PDB entry 2BA1 | X-ray diffraction, 2.70 A resolution | chains A and D of the 9 polymer chains in the assembly

[Chain A]
Protein: Archaeal exosome RNA binding protein CSL4
Source organism: Archaeoglobus fulgidus
Reference sequence: O30033 (O30033_ARCFU); residues 1-179 here = UniProt positions 1-179
Amino-acid sequence (179 residues; each row starts with the number of its first residue):
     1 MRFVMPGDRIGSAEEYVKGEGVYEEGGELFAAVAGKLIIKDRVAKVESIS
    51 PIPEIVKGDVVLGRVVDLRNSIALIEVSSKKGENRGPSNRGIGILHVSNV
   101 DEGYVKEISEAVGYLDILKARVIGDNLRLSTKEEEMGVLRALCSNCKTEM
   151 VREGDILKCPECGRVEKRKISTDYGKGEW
Swiss-Prot annotation at these positions:
  - binding site (Zn(2+)): C143, C146, C159, C162
Ion coordination: Zn2+: C143, C146, C159, C162

[Chain D]
Protein: Archaeal exosome complex exonuclease RRP41
Source organism: Archaeoglobus fulgidus
Notes: EC 3.1.13.-
Reference sequence: O29757 (ECX1_ARCFU); numbering as in UniProt (aligned over 1-258)
Amino-acid sequence (258 residues; numbered 1 to 258; the number before each row is that of its first residue):
     1 MSEFNEKPEKLIVDGLRLDGRKFDELRPIKIEASVLKRADGSCYLEMGKN
    51 KVIAAVFGPREVHPRHLQDPSKAIIRYRYNMAPFSVEERKRPGPDRRSIE
   101 ISKVSKEAFEAVIMKELFPRSAIDIFVEVLQADAGSRTACLNAASVALVD
   151 AGVPMKGMITSVAVGKADGQLVLDPMKEEDNFGEADMPFAFLIRNGKIES
   201 IALLQMDGRMTRDEVKQAIELAKKGALQIYEMQREAILRRYIEVGEEMDE
   251 ITEGGEDA
Disordered / not traced: 1-8, 254-258
Swiss-Prot annotation at these positions:
  - mutagenesis: R65 (R65E: Reduces RNA degradation more than 90%. Abolishes RNA binding by the Rrp41-Rrp42 ring), D180 (D180A: Abolishes exoribonuclease activity)

[Interface between chain A and chain D]
Pairs across the interface - 50 pairs, chain A then chain D:
  M1(A) - R234(D)
  F3(A) - R234(D)
  F3(A) - I237(D)  hydrophobic
  F3(A) - L238(D)  hydrophobic
  F3(A) - Y241(D)  hydrophobic
  M5(A) - M158(D)  hydrophobic
  M5(A) - Y230(D)
  M5(A) - R234(D)
  M5(A) - I237(D)  hydrophobic
  P6(A) - V149(D)  hydrophobic
  P6(A) - G157(D)
  P6(A) - M158(D)
  G7(A) - K156(D)
  G7(A) - G157(D)
  G7(A) - R194(D)
  G7(A) - N195(D)  hydrogen bond (backbone-backbone)
  R9(A) - N195(D)
  Y23(A) - M114(D)  hydrophobic
  Y23(A) - M155(D)
  Y23(A) - K156(D)  hydrogen bond (side chain-backbone)
  Y23(A) - R194(D)  hydrogen bond
  E25(A) - R194(D)  salt bridge
  F30(A) - R194(D)
  A31(A) - M155(D)
  A32(A) - M114(D)  hydrophobic
  A32(A) - P154(D)
  A32(A) - M155(D)  hydrogen bond (backbone-backbone)
  V33(A) - G152(D)
  V33(A) - P154(D)  hydrophobic
  A34(A) - V149(D)  hydrophobic
  A34(A) - I237(D)  hydrophobic
  G35(A) - Y241(D)
  K36(A) - Y241(D)
  S48(A) - G152(D)
  I49(A) - V149(D)
  I49(A) - Y241(D)  hydrophobic
  I49(A) - V244(D)
  S50(A) - D40(D)
  S50(A) - D150(D)  hydrogen bond (side chain-backbone)
  S50(A) - A151(D)
  S50(A) - G152(D)
  I52(A) - P59(D)  hydrophobic
  I52(A) - F118(D)  hydrophobic
  I52(A) - G152(D)
  R85(A) - D40(D)  salt bridge
  R85(A) - G58(D)
  R85(A) - P59(D)
  R85(A) - A151(D)  hydrogen bond (side chain-backbone)
  S88(A) - F118(D)
  R90(A) - E61(D)  salt bridge
Interface residues without a listed pair, chain A (24 interface residues in all): D8, G86
Interface residues without a listed pair, chain D (26 interface residues in all): V153, I193, G196

[In short]
24 residues of chain A face 26 of chain D across their interface; the contacts include 6 hydrogen bonds and 3
salt bridges. Polar pairs include E25(A)-R194(D), R85(A)-D40(D) and R90(A)-E61(D).
Chain A is Archaeal exosome RNA binding protein CSL4 and chain D is Archaeal exosome complex exonuclease
RRP41, both from Archaeoglobus fulgidus; the structure, Archaeal exosome core, was determined by X-ray
diffraction, deposited together with 2BA0.
